PDB entry 1GP3 | X-ray diffraction, 1.95 A resolution | chain A

# Chain A
Molecule: Cation-independent mannose-6-phosphate receptor
Organism: Homo sapiens
Notes: fragment: igf-ii binding domain repeat 11 residues 1508-1650
UniProtKB: P11717 (MPRI_HUMAN); residues 1508-1650 here = UniProt positions 1508-1650
Amino-acid sequence (143 residues; numbered 1508 to 1650; the number before each row is that of its first residue):
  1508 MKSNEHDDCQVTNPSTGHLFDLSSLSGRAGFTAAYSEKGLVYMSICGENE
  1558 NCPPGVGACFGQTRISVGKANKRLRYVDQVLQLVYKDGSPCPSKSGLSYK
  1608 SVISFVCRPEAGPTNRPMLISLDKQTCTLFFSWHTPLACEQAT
Disordered / not traced: 1508-1514, 1618-1621, 1648-1650
Cystine bridges: Cys1516-Cys1553, Cys1559-Cys1566, Cys1598-Cys1634, Cys1614-Cys1646
From the paper describing this entry:
  - conformationally variable residues (order/disorder transition): Ala1618 to Thr1621
  - mutagenesis - I1572T: abolished binding to IGF-II (citing earlier work)
  - disease-associated variants - G1564R: decreased stability (proposed by the authors, not directly observed)
  - disease-associated variants - A1618T, G1619R (citing earlier work)

# Summary
The paper reports that I1572T abolishes binding to IGF-II; conformational variability at Ala1618.
Chain A is Cation-independent mannose-6-phosphate receptor (Homo sapiens); the structure, Human IGF2R domain
11, was determined by X-ray diffraction together with 1GP0 from the same study.
